PDB entry 8JR8 | electron microscopy, 3.48 A resolution | chains E and B of the 8 polymer chains in the assembly

== Chain E ==
Molecule: 21-nt RNA strand
Sequence (21 nucleotides; row label = number of the first residue in the row):
     1 UGACGGCUCU AAUCUAUUAG U
Unresolved in the structure: 18-21

== Chain B ==
Name: TIR domain-containing protein
From: Maribacter polysiphoniae
Reference sequence: A0A316E683 (A0A316E683_9FLAO); residue numbers follow UniProt; this construct covers 1-452
Chain sequence (452 residues; each row starts with the number of its first residue):
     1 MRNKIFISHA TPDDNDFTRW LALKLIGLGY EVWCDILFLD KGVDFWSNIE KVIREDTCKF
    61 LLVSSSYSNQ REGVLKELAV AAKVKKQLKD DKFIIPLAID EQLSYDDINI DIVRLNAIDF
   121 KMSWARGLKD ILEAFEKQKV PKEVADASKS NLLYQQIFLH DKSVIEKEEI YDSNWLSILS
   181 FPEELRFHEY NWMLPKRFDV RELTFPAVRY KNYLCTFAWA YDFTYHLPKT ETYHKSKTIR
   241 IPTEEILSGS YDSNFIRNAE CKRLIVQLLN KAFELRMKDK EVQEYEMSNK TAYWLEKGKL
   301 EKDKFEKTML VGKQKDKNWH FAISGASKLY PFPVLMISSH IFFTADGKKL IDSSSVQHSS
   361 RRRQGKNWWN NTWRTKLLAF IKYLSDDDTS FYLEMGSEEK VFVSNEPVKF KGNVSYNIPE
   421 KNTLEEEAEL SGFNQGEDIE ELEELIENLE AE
Unresolved in the structure: 1-166, 419-452

== Chain E / chain B interface ==
Residue-residue contacts (16; chain E residue first):
  G6(E) with His-358(B), hydrogen bond to the base; Arg-362(B), hydrogen bond to the base
  C7(E) with His-358(B), hydrogen bond to the base; Arg-362(B), hydrogen bond to the sugar
  U8(E) with His-340(B), phosphate contact; His-358(B), sugar contact; Arg-361(B), salt bridge to the phosphate
  C9(E) with Tyr-285(B), phosphate contact; Met-287(B), phosphate contact
  U10(E) with Ser-288(B), hydrogen bond to the phosphate
  A16(E) with Tyr-210(B), hydrogen bond to the base; Glu-260(B), sugar contact; Arg-263(B), base contact
  U17(E) with Tyr-210(B), sugar contact; Lys-211(B), salt bridge to the phosphate; Tyr-213(B), hydrogen bond to the phosphate
Also at the interface, not in a pair above, chain E (8 interface residues in all): G5
Also at the interface, not in a pair above, chain B (13 interface residues in all): Ser-354

== In short ==
8 residues of chain E and 13 residues of chain B are in contact, with 7 hydrogen bonds and 2 salt bridges.
Among the polar pairs are G6(E)/His-358(B), G6(E)/Arg-362(B) and C7(E)/His-358(B).
Chain E is a 21-nt RNA strand and chain B is TIR domain-containing protein (Maribacter polysiphoniae); the
structure, MapSPARTA dimer bound with guide-target, was determined by electron microscopy.
